2BP6 - chains B and C of the 4 polymer chains in the assembly; structure by X-ray diffraction, 1.50 A resolution.

Chain B (and C):
Name: Pseudomonas aeruginosa lectin II
Source organism: Pseudomonas aeruginosa
Notes: chain C of this document is another copy of the same molecule, construct and numbering; everything in this record applies to it too
Reference sequence: Q9HYN5 (Q9HYN5_PSEAE); residues 1-114 here correspond to UniProt positions 2-115 (UniProt number = residue number + 1)
Sequence (114 residues; row label = number of the first residue in the row):
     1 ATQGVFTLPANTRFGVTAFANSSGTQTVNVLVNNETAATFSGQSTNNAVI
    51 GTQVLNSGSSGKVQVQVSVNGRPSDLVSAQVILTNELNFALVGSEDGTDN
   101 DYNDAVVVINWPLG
Bound ions: Ca2+ site 1: N21, D101, N103, D104 (together with alpha-L-galactopyranose) (shared with G114(C) of chain C); Ca2+ site 2: E95, D99, D101, D104 (together with alpha-L-galactopyranose); Ca2+ site 3: G114 (together with alpha-L-galactopyranose) (shared with N21(C), D101(C), N103(C), D104(C) of chain C)
Residues lining bound ligands: alpha-L-galactopyranose (GXL): N21, S22, S23, T45, E95, D96, G97, D99, D101, N103, D104
From the paper describing this entry:
  - binding site for alpha-L-galactopyranose: N21, S23, T45, D96, T98, D99, D101, D104, G114
  - specificity-determining residues: T45

Chain B / chain C interface:
Residue-residue contacts - 54 pairs, chain B then chain C:
  R13(B) with T45(C), hydrogen bond (side chain-backbone); N46(C), hydrogen bond
  G15(B) with N47(C)
  T17(B) with F19(C)
  F19(B) with T17(C)
  N21(B) with L113(C); G114(C), hydrogen bond (side chain-backbone)
  T45(B) with G114(C)
  N46(B) with R13(C), hydrogen bond; V54(C)
  N47(B) with G15(C); N110(C), hydrogen bond; L113(C)
  V49(B) with T52(C)
  V54(B) with N46(C)
  V77(B) with L83(C)
  S78(B) with L83(C)
  A79(B) with L83(C), hydrophobic
  V81(B) with V81(C), hydrophobic; L91(C), hydrophobic
  L83(B) with V77(C), hydrophobic; S78(C); A79(C), hydrophobic
  T84(B) with V77(C); Y102(C)
  E86(B) with N100(C); D101(C)
  L87(B) with G93(C); D101(C); Y102(C); N103(C)
  F89(B) with L91(C), hydrophobic; V106(C), hydrophobic
  L91(B) with F89(C), hydrophobic
  G93(B) with L87(C)
  N100(B) with E86(C)
  D101(B) with E86(C); G114(C)
  Y102(B) with T84(C); L87(C)
  N103(B) with P112(C), hydrogen bond (side chain-backbone); L113(C); G114(C), hydrogen bond (side chain-backbone)
  V106(B) with F89(C), hydrophobic
  V108(B) with F89(C), hydrophobic
  N110(B) with N47(C), hydrogen bond
  P112(B) with N103(C), hydrogen bond (backbone-side chain)
  L113(B) with N21(C); N47(C); N103(C)
  G114(B) with N21(C), hydrogen bond (backbone-side chain); T45(C); D101(C); N103(C), hydrogen bond (backbone-side chain)
Also at the interface, not in a pair above, chain B (34 interface residues in all): S22, T52, V92
Also at the interface, not in a pair above, chain C (34 interface residues in all): S22, V49, V92, V108

Summary:
Chain B and chain C each contribute 34 residues to their interface, with 11 hydrogen bonds. Among the polar
pairs are R13(B)-T45(C), R13(B)-N46(C) and N21(B)-G114(C). Ligands of chain B: alpha-L-galactopyranose. The
paper reports a binding site for alpha-L-galactopyranose at N21(B), S23(B) and T45(B) among others; the
specificity determinant T45(B).
Both chains are Pseudomonas aeruginosa lectin II (Pseudomonas aeruginosa). Entry 2BP6 (crystal Structure of
pseudomonas aeruginosa lectin (PA-IIL) complexed with a-L-Galactopyranoside) was determined by X-ray
diffraction, deposited together with 2BOJ.
